PDB entry 9B1D | electron microscopy, 3.30 A resolution | chains A and Z of the 12 polymer chains in the assembly

# Chain A
Protein: Helicase SWR1
Source organism: Saccharomyces cerevisiae W303
Notes: EC 3.6.4.12
Chain sequence (1544 residues; each row starts with the number of its first residue):
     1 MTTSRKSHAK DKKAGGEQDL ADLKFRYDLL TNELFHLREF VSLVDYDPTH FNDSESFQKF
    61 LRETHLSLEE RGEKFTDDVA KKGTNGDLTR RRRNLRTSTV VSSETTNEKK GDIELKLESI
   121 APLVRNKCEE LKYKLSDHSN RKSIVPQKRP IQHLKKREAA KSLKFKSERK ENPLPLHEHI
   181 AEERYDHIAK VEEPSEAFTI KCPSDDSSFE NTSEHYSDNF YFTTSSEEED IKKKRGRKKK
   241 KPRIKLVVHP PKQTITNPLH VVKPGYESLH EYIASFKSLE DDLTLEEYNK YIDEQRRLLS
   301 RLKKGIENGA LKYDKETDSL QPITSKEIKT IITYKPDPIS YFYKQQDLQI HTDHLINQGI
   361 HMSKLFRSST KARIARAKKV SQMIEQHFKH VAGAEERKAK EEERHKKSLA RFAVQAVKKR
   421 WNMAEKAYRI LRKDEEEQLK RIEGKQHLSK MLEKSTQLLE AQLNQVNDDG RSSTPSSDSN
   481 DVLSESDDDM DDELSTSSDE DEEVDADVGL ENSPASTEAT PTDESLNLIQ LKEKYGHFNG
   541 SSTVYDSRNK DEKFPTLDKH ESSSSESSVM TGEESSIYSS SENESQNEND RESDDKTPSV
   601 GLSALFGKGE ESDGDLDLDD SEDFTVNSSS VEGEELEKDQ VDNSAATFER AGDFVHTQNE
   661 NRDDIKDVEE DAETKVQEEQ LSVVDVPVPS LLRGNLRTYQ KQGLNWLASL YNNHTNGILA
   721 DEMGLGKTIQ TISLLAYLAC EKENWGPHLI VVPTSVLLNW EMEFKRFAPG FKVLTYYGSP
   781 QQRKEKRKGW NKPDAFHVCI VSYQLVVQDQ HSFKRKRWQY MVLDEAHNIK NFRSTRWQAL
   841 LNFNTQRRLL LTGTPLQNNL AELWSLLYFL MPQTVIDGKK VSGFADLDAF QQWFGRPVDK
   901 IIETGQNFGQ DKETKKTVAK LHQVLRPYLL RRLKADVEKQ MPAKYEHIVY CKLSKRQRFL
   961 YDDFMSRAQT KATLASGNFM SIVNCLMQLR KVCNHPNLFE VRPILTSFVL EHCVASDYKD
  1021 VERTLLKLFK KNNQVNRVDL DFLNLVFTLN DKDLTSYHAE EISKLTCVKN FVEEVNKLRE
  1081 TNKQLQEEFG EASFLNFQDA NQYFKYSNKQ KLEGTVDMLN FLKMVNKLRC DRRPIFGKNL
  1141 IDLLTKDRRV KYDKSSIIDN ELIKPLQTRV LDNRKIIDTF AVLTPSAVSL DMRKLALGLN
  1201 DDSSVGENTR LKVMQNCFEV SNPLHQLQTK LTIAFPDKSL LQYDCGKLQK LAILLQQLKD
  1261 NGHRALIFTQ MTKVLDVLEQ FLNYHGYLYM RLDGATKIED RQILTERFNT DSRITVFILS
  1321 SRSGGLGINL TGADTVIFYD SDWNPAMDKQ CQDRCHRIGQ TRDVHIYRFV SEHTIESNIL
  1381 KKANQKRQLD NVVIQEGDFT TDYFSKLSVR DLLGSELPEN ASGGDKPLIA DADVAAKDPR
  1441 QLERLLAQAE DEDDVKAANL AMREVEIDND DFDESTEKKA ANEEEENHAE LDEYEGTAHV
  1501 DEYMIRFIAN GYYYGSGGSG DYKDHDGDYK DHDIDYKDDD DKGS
Unresolved in the structure: 1-681, 907-910, 971-979, 1405-1544
Bound ions: Mg2+: Glu825 (together with ATP-gamma-S)
Ligand contacts: ATP-gamma-S (AGS; phosphothiophosphoric acid-adenylate ester): Asn695, Leu696, Arg697, Gln700, Met723, Gly724, Leu725, Gly726, Lys727, Thr728, Ile729, Glu763, Phe767, Asp1353, Arg1357

# Chain Z
Molecule: 147-nt DNA strand
Sequence (147 nucleotides; each row starts with the number of its first residue):
     1 ACAGGATGTA TATATCTGAC ACGTGCCTGG AGACTAGGGA GTAATCCCCT TGGCGGTTAA
    61 AACGCGGGGG ACAGCGCGTA CGTGCGTTTA AGCGGTGCTA GAGCTTGCTA CGACCAATTG
   121 AGCGGCCTCG GCACCGGGAT TCTCCAG
Unresolved in the structure: 1-42, 68-147

# Interface between chain A and chain Z
Residue-residue contacts (28):
  Pro753(A) with DT57(Z), phosphate contact
  Thr754(A) with DT57(Z), phosphate contact; DT58(Z), hydrogen bond to the phosphate
  Pro780(A) with DA59(Z), phosphate contact
  Arg783(A) with DT58(Z), sugar contact; DA59(Z), salt bridge to the phosphate
  Gln804(A) with DT57(Z), hydrogen bond to the phosphate; DT58(Z), hydrogen bond to the phosphate
  Gln808(A) with DT58(Z), phosphate contact; DA59(Z), hydrogen bond to the phosphate
  Val983(A) with DT51(Z), base contact
  Met987(A) with DG52(Z), base contact
  Gln988(A) with DG52(Z), phosphate contact; DG53(Z), hydrogen bond to the phosphate
  Lys991(A) with DG53(Z), salt bridge to the phosphate
  Met1271(A) with DG53(Z), phosphate contact; DC54(Z), phosphate contact
  Thr1272(A) with DC54(Z), hydrogen bond to the phosphate; DG55(Z), phosphate contact
  Lys1273(A) with DC54(Z), hydrogen bond to the phosphate
  Asp1293(A) with DG55(Z), phosphate contact
  Gly1294(A) with DG55(Z), hydrogen bond to the phosphate
  Ser1320(A) with DC54(Z), phosphate contact; DG55(Z), hydrogen bond to the phosphate
  Arg1322(A) with DG55(Z), sugar contact
  Ser1323(A) with DG55(Z), phosphate contact; DG56(Z), hydrogen bond to the phosphate
  Leu1326(A) with DG56(Z), phosphate contact
Also at the interface, not in a pair above, chain A (24 interface residues in all): Ser802, Arg833, Asn984, Gln1270, Arg1301
Also at the interface, not in a pair above, chain Z (10 interface residues in all): DC48

# Overview
The interface between chain A and chain Z involves 24 residues on one side and 10 on the other; the contacts
include 10 hydrogen bonds and 2 salt bridges. Among the polar pairs are Thr754(A)-DT58(Z), Gln804(A)-DT57(Z)
and Gln804(A)-DT58(Z). Ligands of chain A: ATP-gamma-S.
Chain A is Helicase SWR1 (Saccharomyces cerevisiae W303) and chain Z is a 147-nt DNA strand; the structure,
Cryo-EM structure of native SWR1 bound to DNA (composite structure), was determined by electron microscopy
together with 9B1E from the same study.
